Entry 5WNU (X-ray diffraction, 3.40 A resolution); this record covers chains A and M of the 23 polymer chains in the assembly.

# Chain A
Molecule: 16S Ribosomal RNA rRNA
From: Thermus thermophilus (strain HB8 / ATCC 27634 / DSM 579)
Sequence (1522 nucleotides; each row starts with the number of its first residue; note: 42 numbers in that range are skipped by the numbering (no residue carries them; nothing is unmodelled there); a row labelled like 190A-190L holds insertion residues (190A, then the next letters in order); numbering starts at 0):
     0 UUUGUUGGAGAGUUUGAUCCUGGCUCAGGGUGAACGCUGGCGGCGUGCCU
    50 AAGACAUGCAAGUCGUGCGGG
    73 CCGCGGGGUUUU
    88 ACUCCG
    95 UGGUC
   101 AGCGGCGGACGGGUGAGUAACGCGUGGGU
  129A G
   130 ACCUACCCGGAAGAGGGGGACAACCCGGGGAAACUCGGGCUAAUCCCCCA
   180 UGUGGACCCGC
190A-190L CCCUUGGGGUGU
   191 GUCCAAAGGGCUUU
   216 GCCCGCUUCCGGAUGGGCCCGCGUCCCAUCAGCUAGUUGGUGGGGUAAUG
   266 GCCCACCAAGGCGACGACGGGUAGCCGGUCUGAGAGGAUGGCCGGCCACA
   316 GGGGCACUGAGACACGGGCCCCACUCCUACGGGAGGCAGCAGUUAGGAAU
   366 CUUCCGCAAUGGGCGCAAGCCUGACGGAGCGACGCCGCUUGGAGGAAGAA
   416 GCCCUUCGGGGUGUAAACUCCUGAA
   442 CCCGGGACGAAACCCCCGACGA
   474 GGGGACUGACGGUACCGGG
   494 GUAAUAGCGCCGGCCAACUCCGUGCCAGCAGCCGCGGUAAUACGGAGGGC
   544 GCGAGCGUUACCCGGAUUCACUGGGCGUAAAGGGCGUGUAGGCGGCCUGG
   594 GGCGUCCCAUGUGAAAGACCACGGCUCAACCGUGGGGGAGCGUGGGAUAC
   644 GCUCAGGCUAGACGGUGGGAGAGGGUGGUGGAAUUCCCGGAGUAGCGGUG
   694 AAAUGCGCAGAUACCGGGAGGAACGCCGAUGGCGAAGGCAGCCACCUGGU
   744 CCACCCGUGACGCUGAGGCGCGAAAGCGUGGGGAGCAAACCGGAUUAGAU
   794 ACCCGGGUAGUCCACGCCCUAAACGAUGCGCGCUAGGUCUCUGGGUCU
   848 CCUGGGGGCCGAAGCUAACGCGUUAAGCGCGCCGCCUGGGGAGUACGGCC
   898 GCAAGGCUGAAACUCAAAGGAAUUGACGGGGGCCCGCACAAGCGGUGGAG
   948 CAUGUGGUUUAAUUCGAAGXAACGCGAAGAACCUUACCAGGCCUUGACAU
   998 GCUAGG
 1003A G
  1004 AACCCGGGUGAAAGCCUGGGGUGCCCC
1030A-1030D GCGA
  1031 GGGGAGCCCUAGCACAGGUGCUGCAUGGCCGUCGUCAGCUCGUGCCGUGA
  1081 GGUGUUGGGUUAAGUCCCGCAACGAGCGCAACCCCCGCCGUUAGUUGCCA
  1131 GCGGUUCGGCCGGGCACUCUAACGGGACUGCCCGCGAAA
  1171 GCGGGAGGAAGGAGGGGACGACGUCUGGUCAGCAUGGCCCUUACGGCCUG
  1221 GGCGACACACGUGCUACAAUGCCCACUACAAAGCGAUGCCACCCGGCAAC
  1271 GGGGAGCUAAUCGCAAAAAGGUGGGCCCAGUUCGGAUUGGGGUCUGCAAC
  1321 CCGACCCCAUGAAGCCGGAAUCGCUAGUAAUCGCGGAUCAG
 1361A C
  1362 CAUGCCGCGGUGAAUACGUUCCCGGGCCUUGUACACACXGCCXGUXACGC
  1412 CAUGGGAGCGGGCUCUACCCGAAGUCGCCGGG
  1446 AGCCUACGGG
  1459 CAGGCGCCGAGGGUAGGGCCCGUGACUGGGGCGAAGUCGUAACAAGGUAG
  1509 CUGUACCGGAAGGUGCGGCUGGAUCCACUCCUUUCU
Not modelled in the structure: 0-4, 1534-1538
Modified / non-standard residues: PSU (pseudouridine-5'-monophosphate) at position 516, 7MG (7N-methyl-8-hydroguanosine-5'-monophosphate) at position 527, M2G (N2-dimethylguanosine-5'-monophosphate) at position 966, 5MC (5-methylcytidine-5'-monophosphate) at position 967, 2MG (2N-methylguanosine-5'-monophosphate) at position 1207, 5MC (5-methylcytidine-5'-monophosphate) at position 1400, 4OC (4n,o2'-methylcytidine-5'-monophosphate) at position 1402, 5MC (5-methylcytidine-5'-monophosphate) at position 1404, 5MC (5-methylcytidine-5'-monophosphate) at position 1407, UR3 (3-methyluridine-5'-monophoshate) at position 1498, MA6 (6N-dimethyladenosine-5'-monophoshate) at position 1518, MA6 (6N-dimethyladenosine-5'-monophoshate) at position 1519, PSU (pseudouridine-5'-monophosphate) at position 1540, PSU (pseudouridine-5'-monophosphate) at position 1541
Sequence notes: conflict C1534 (A132811 in 55771382), A1535 (C132812 in 55771382)
Metal / ion sites: Mg2+ site 1: U5, G6 (shared with 1 residue of chain D); K+ site 1 near U14 (its only coordinating residue here); Mg2+ site 2 near G15 (its only coordinating residue here); Mg2+ site 3 near G21 (its only coordinating residue here); Mg2+ site 4 near G28 (its only coordinating residue here); Mg2+ site 5 near G38 (its only coordinating residue here); Mg2+ site 6 near A53 (its only coordinating residue here); Mg2+ site 7: G61, U62; Mg2+ site 8: G66, C381; Mg2+ site 9: G69, G70, U98; Mg2+ site 10: U83, C1543; Mg2+ site 11: G107, G324; 14 more K+ sites not listed; 73 more Mg2+ sites not listed
Residues lining bound ligands: B6M ((1R,2S,3S,4R,6R)-4,6-diamino-2-{[3-O-(2,6-diamino-2,6-dideoxy-alpha-L-altropyranosyl)-beta-L-arabinofuranosyl]oxy}-3-hydroxycyclohexyl 2-amino-2-deoxy-alpha-D-allopyranoside): G1405, U1406, 5MC_1407, A1408, C1409, G1489, C1490, G1491, A1492, A1493, G1494, U1495
From the paper describing this entry:
  - conformationally variable residues: A1492
  - binding site for the 3-nt RNA strand: A1492

# Chain M
Molecule: 30S ribosomal protein S13
From: Thermus thermophilus (strain HB8 / ATCC 27634 / DSM 579)
UniProt: P80377 (RS13_THET8); residues 2-119 here = UniProt positions 2-119
Sequence (118 residues; numbered 2 to 119; the number before each row is that of its first residue):
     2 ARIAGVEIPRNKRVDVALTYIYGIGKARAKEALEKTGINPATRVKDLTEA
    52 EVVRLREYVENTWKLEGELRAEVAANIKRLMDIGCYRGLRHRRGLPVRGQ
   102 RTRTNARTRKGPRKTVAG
Metal / ion sites: Mg2+ site 1: Thr-20, Ile-22 (shared with U1330(A) of chain A); Mg2+ site 2: Gln-101 (shared with C1322(A) of chain A)

# Chain A / chain M interface
Pairs across the interface (86; chain A residue first):
  G947(A) with Thr-109(M), phosphate contact
  C948(A) with Asn-106(M), base contact; Ala-107(M), hydrogen bond to the phosphate; Arg-108(M), hydrogen bond to the phosphate; Thr-109(M), hydrogen bond to the phosphate
  A949(A) with Gln-101(M), phosphate contact; Arg-102(M), phosphate contact; Asn-106(M), phosphate contact
  U950(A) with Arg-102(M), salt bridge to the phosphate; Thr-105(M), base contact; Asn-106(M), base contact
  G951(A) with Arg-102(M), salt bridge to the phosphate; Thr-105(M), base contact
  U952(A) with Arg-104(M), base contact
  G953(A) with Arg-104(M), salt bridge to the phosphate
  G954(A) with Arg-104(M), hydrogen bond to the base
  G1224(A) with Gly-100(M), base contact
  A1225(A) with Arg-102(M), phosphate contact; Thr-103(M), hydrogen bond to the phosphate
  C1226(A) with Arg-91(M), salt bridge to the phosphate; Leu-96(M), phosphate contact; Thr-103(M), hydrogen bond to the phosphate; Arg-104(M), base contact; Lys-111(M), hydrogen bond to the sugar
  A1227(A) with Leu-96(M), phosphate contact; Lys-111(M), salt bridge to the phosphate; Lys-115(M), hydrogen bond to the sugar; Val-117(M), sugar contact
  C1228(A) with Arg-104(M), hydrogen bond to the base; Arg-108(M), salt bridge to the phosphate; Lys-111(M), salt bridge to the phosphate; Lys-115(M), salt bridge to the phosphate; Thr-116(M), hydrogen bond to the phosphate; Val-117(M), sugar contact
  A1229(A) with Arg-104(M), hydrogen bond to the base; Arg-114(M), salt bridge to the phosphate; Thr-116(M), hydrogen bond to the phosphate
  C1230(A) with Thr-105(M), base contact
  G1295(A) with Arg-14(M), hydrogen bond to the sugar
  C1296(A) with Arg-14(M), sugar contact; Arg-44(M), salt bridge to the phosphate
  C1297(A) with Arg-44(M), salt bridge to the phosphate
  U1301(A) with Tyr-21(M), phosphate contact
  U1302(A) with Lys-13(M), salt bridge to the phosphate; Arg-14(M), base contact; Val-17(M), phosphate contact
  A1306(A) with Thr-109(M), sugar contact
  U1307(A) with Gln-101(M), hydrogen bond to the phosphate; Thr-109(M), sugar contact; Arg-110(M), sugar contact
  U1308(A) with His-92(M), hydrogen bond to the phosphate; Pro-97(M), phosphate contact; Val-98(M), hydrogen bond to the phosphate; Arg-99(M), hydrogen bond to the base; Gln-101(M), hydrogen bond to the phosphate; Arg-110(M), salt bridge to the phosphate
  G1309(A) with Val-74(M), sugar contact; Asn-77(M), hydrogen bond to the sugar; Ile-78(M), sugar contact; Leu-81(M), phosphate contact; Arg-88(M), salt bridge to the phosphate; His-92(M), salt bridge to the phosphate; Arg-99(M), salt bridge to the phosphate
  G1310(A) with Asn-77(M), sugar contact; Arg-80(M), salt bridge to the phosphate; Arg-88(M), salt bridge to the phosphate
  C1321(A) with Tyr-87(M), sugar contact
  C1322(A) with Gly-100(M), sugar contact
  G1323(A) with Arg-99(M), phosphate contact; Gly-100(M), phosphate contact
  C1328(A) with Ala-28(M), phosphate contact; Arg-29(M), hydrogen bond to the sugar
  A1329(A) with Tyr-23(M), phosphate contact; Gly-24(M), sugar contact; Ile-25(M), phosphate contact; Gly-26(M), hydrogen bond to the phosphate; Lys-27(M), phosphate contact; Ala-28(M), phosphate contact; Arg-29(M), hydrogen bond to the phosphate; Leu-70(M), sugar contact
  U1330(A) with Ile-22(M), phosphate contact; Tyr-23(M), phosphate contact; Ile-25(M), phosphate contact; Gly-26(M), phosphate contact
  G1331(A) with Tyr-23(M), phosphate contact
  A1332(A) with Thr-109(M), base contact
Also at the interface, not in a pair above, chain A (35 interface residues in all): A946, C1320
Also at the interface, not in a pair above, chain M (46 interface residues in all): Thr-20, Arg-71, Pro-113

# In short
35 residues of chain A face 46 of chain M across their interface, with 22 hydrogen bonds and 18 salt bridges.
Polar contacts include G954(A)/Arg-104(M), C1228(A)/Arg-104(M) and A1229(A)/Arg-104(M). Bound to chain A:
compound B6M. The paper reports a binding site for the 3-nt RNA strand at A1492(A); conformational variability
at A1492(A).
Chain A is 16S Ribosomal RNA rRNA and chain M is 30S ribosomal protein S13, both from Thermus thermophilus
(strain HB8 / ATCC 27634 / DSM 579); the structure, Crystal Structure of 30S ribosomal subunit from Thermus
thermophilus, was determined by X-ray diffraction, deposited together with 5WNP, 5WNQ, 5WNR, 5WNS, 5WNT and
5WNV.
